9F5Z - chains 1B and 1E of the 20 polymer chains in the assembly; structure by electron microscopy, 2.39 A resolution.

Chain 1B:
Name: Cytochrome b
Organism: Chlamydomonas reinhardtii
Reference sequence: P23662 (CYB_CHLRE); residues 1-381 here = UniProt positions 1-381
Chain sequence (381 residues; each row starts with the number of its first residue):
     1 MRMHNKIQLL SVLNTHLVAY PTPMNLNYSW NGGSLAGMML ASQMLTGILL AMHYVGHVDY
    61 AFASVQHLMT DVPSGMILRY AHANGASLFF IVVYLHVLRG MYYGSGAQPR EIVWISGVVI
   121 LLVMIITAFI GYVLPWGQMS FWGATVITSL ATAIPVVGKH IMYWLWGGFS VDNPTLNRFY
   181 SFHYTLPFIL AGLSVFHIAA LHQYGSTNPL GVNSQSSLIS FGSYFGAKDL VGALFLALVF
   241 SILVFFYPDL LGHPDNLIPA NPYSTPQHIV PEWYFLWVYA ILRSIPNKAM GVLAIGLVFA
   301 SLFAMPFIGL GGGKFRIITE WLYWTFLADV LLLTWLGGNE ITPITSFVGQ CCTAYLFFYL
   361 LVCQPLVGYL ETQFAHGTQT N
Disordered / not traced: 1, 378-381
Metal / ion sites: heme c Fe site 1: His82, His183; heme c Fe site 2 near His96 (its only coordinating residue here)
Residues lining bound ligands:
  - 1,2-diacyl-glycerol-3-sn-phosphate (3PH), molecule 1: Ile91, Val92, Tyr94, Val97, Leu236, Val239, Leu250, Leu251, Trp273, Leu276, Trp277, Val330, Leu331, Thr334, Trp335, Gly338, Asn339
  - 1,2-diacyl-glycerol-3-sn-phosphate (3PH), molecule 2: Leu238, Val239, Ile242, Phe246, Tyr247, Leu250
  - heme c (HEC), molecule 1: Trp30, Asn31, Gly32, Gly33, Ser34, Ala36, Gly37, Phe89, Val93, His96, Val97, Arg99, Ser105, Gly106, Val113, Trp114, Gly117, Val118, Ile120, Leu121, Met124, Ser194, His197, Ile198, Leu201, Ser206, Thr207
  - heme c (HEC), molecule 2: Leu40, Gln43, Met44, Gly47, Ile48, Leu50, Ala51, Tyr54, Val65, Arg79, His82, Ala83, Ala86, Phe89, Phe90, Thr127, Ala128, Gly131, Tyr132, Leu134, Pro135, Tyr180, His183, Tyr184, Pro187, Phe188, Leu190, Asn256, Glu272, Tyr274
  - phosphatidylethanolamine (PTY): Ser42, Thr46, Ile77, Ala81, Phe240, Phe245
  - UQ5 (2,3-dimethoxy-5-methyl-6-(3,11,15,19-tetramethyl-eicosa-2,6,10,14,18-pentaenyl)-[1,4]benzoquinone), molecule 1: His16, Leu17, Tyr20, Thr22, Trp30, Gly33, Ser34, Gly37, Leu40, Ala41, Met44, Ala191, Ser194, Val195, Ile198, His202, Ser206, Phe221, Asp229
  - UQ5, molecule 2: Ile125, Ile126, Phe129, Ile130, Tyr132, Met139, Gly143, Ile147, Thr148, Leu165, Phe182, Leu186, Ile269, Val270, Pro271, Glu272, Phe275, Val278, Tyr279
Curated features (UniProtKB/Swiss-Prot):
  - binding site (heme b): His82, His96, His183, His197
  - binding site (a ubiquinone): His202
  - natural variant: Ile317 (I317T: In strain: CC-1373)

Chain 1E:
Name: Cytochrome c1
Organism: Chlamydomonas reinhardtii
Notes: EC 1.10.2.2
Reference sequence: Q9FQ96 (Q9FQ96_CHLRE); residues 1-314 here = UniProt positions 1-314
Chain sequence (314 residues; row label = number of the first residue in the row):
     1 MRTSLLRSLG KGLGLCAEAT SSRVAQQTMP AVAAMSTSAS DAEPTSKAAH YAAALGGVMA
    61 GIFGASCVAS ANEAADGLHA PHYPWGHEGV LDSYDHAAIR RGHKVYQQVC AACHSMQYLH
   121 WRQLVGVCYT EEEAKALAAE TEVEDGPNDE GEMFTREGRL FDAFPSPYAN EQAARYANGG
   181 AYPPDLTLIS GGRHNGPNYI FSLLTGYRDP PAGISIREGL YYNPYFPGGA IAMPKMLVDG
   241 GVEYEDGTPA SASQQAKDIT TFLAWASYPY QDEMRVMGIK ACLMISILIG FAAYSKRLRW
   301 APIKSQRIVM DVVN
Disordered / not traced: 1-71
Metal / ion sites: heme c Fe near Met233 (its only coordinating residue here)
Residues lining bound ligands:
  - 1,2-diacyl-glycerol-3-sn-phosphate (3PH), molecule 1: Val90, Ile279, Cys282, Leu283, Ser286, Ile289
  - 1,2-diacyl-glycerol-3-sn-phosphate (3PH), molecule 2: Leu283, Ile287, Phe291
  - heme c (HEC): Val109, Cys110, Cys113, His114, Asn178, Ala181, Tyr182, Pro183, Pro184, Leu186, Ile189, Arg193, Tyr199, Ile200, Leu203, Leu204, Phe226, Ala230, Ile231, Ala232, Met233, Pro234, Met236, Leu237, Ile259
  - phosphatidylethanolamine (PTY): Val276, Met277, Lys280, Ala281, Met284, Ile285

Chain 1B / chain 1E interface:
Contacting residue pairs (53; chain 1B residue first):
  Met24(1B) - Trp300(1E)
  Met24(1B) - Gln306(1E)
  Tyr28(1B) - Lys296(1E)
  Phe62(1B) - Tyr118(1E)
  Phe62(1B) - Leu188(1E)  hydrophobic
  Gln66(1B) - Leu188(1E)
  Thr70(1B) - Gln123(1E)
  Thr70(1B) - Tyr270(1E)  hydrogen bond (backbone-side chain)
  Asp71(1B) - Arg122(1E)  salt bridge
  Asp71(1B) - Gln123(1E)
  Met76(1B) - Tyr270(1E)  hydrophobic
  Ile77(1B) - Met274(1E)  hydrophobic
  Ile77(1B) - Met277(1E)  hydrophobic
  Tyr80(1B) - Tyr268(1E)
  Ile219(1B) - Trp300(1E)  hydrophobic
  Ile219(1B) - Ile303(1E)  hydrophobic
  Ser223(1B) - Arg299(1E)  hydrogen bond (backbone-side chain)
  Tyr224(1B) - Arg299(1E)
  Tyr224(1B) - Trp300(1E)  hydrogen bond (backbone-side chain)
  Tyr224(1B) - Ile303(1E)  hydrophobic
  Phe225(1B) - Trp300(1E)  hydrophobic
  Ala227(1B) - Lys296(1E)
  Lys228(1B) - Lys296(1E)
  Val231(1B) - Ala292(1E)
  Val231(1B) - Lys296(1E)
  Leu234(1B) - Ile285(1E)
  Leu234(1B) - Leu288(1E)
  Leu234(1B) - Ile289(1E)  hydrophobic
  Leu234(1B) - Ala292(1E)  hydrophobic
  Phe235(1B) - Ile289(1E)  hydrophobic
  Ala237(1B) - Ile285(1E)
  Leu238(1B) - Ile285(1E)  hydrophobic
  Ser241(1B) - Ala281(1E)
  Ser241(1B) - Ile285(1E)
  Ile242(1B) - Cys282(1E)  hydrophobic
  Phe245(1B) - Met274(1E)
  Phe245(1B) - Met277(1E)  hydrophobic
  Phe245(1B) - Gly278(1E)
  Phe246(1B) - Val90(1E)  hydrophobic
  Phe246(1B) - Arg275(1E)
  Phe246(1B) - Gly278(1E)
  Phe246(1B) - Ile279(1E)
  Phe246(1B) - Cys282(1E)  hydrophobic
  Tyr247(1B) - Val90(1E)
  Asp249(1B) - Tyr268(1E)  hydrogen bond
  Pro254(1B) - Gly191(1E)
  Pro254(1B) - Gly192(1E)
  Pro254(1B) - Arg193(1E)
  Leu257(1B) - Leu188(1E)
  Leu257(1B) - Gly191(1E)
  Ile258(1B) - Arg193(1E)
  Gln267(1B) - Ala75(1E)  hydrogen bond (side chain-backbone)
  His268(1B) - Asp76(1E)  salt bridge
Also at the interface, not in a pair above, chain 1B (35 interface residues in all): Ala63, Met69, Leu230, Asp255
Also at the interface, not in a pair above, chain 1E (34 interface residues in all): His194, Pro227, Pro269, Ser286, Ala293, Ser295

In short:
35 residues of chain 1B face 34 of chain 1E across their interface, with 5 hydrogen bonds and 2 salt bridges.
Polar pairs include Asp71(1B)-Arg122(1E), His268(1B)-Asp76(1E) and Thr70(1B)-Tyr270(1E). One
1,2-diacyl-glycerol-3-sn-phosphate molecule and one phosphatidylethanolamine molecule are bound between chain
1B and chain 1E.
Chain 1B is Cytochrome b and chain 1E is Cytochrome c1, both from Chlamydomonas reinhardtii; the structure,
Structure of the Chlamydomonas reinhardtii respiratory complex III from respiratory supercomplex, was
determined by electron microscopy (same publication as 9F5X, 9F5Y, 9F60, 9F61 and 9F62).
